Entry 8ZXW (X-ray diffraction, 1.33 A resolution); this record covers chains H and L of the 3 polymer chains in the assembly.

# Chain H
Protein: Fab, heavy chain
From: Oryctolagus cuniculus
Notes: antibody fragment or engineered binder
Chain sequence (228 residues; each row starts with the number of its first residue):
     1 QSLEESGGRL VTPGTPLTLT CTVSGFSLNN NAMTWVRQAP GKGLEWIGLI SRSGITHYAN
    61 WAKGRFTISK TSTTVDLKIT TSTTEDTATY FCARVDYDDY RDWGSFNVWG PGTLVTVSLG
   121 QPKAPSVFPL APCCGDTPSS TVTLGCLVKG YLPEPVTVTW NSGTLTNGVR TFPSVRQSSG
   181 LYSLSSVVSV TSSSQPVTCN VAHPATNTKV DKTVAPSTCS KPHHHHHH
Unresolved in the structure: 135-137, 217-228
Disulfide bonds: C21-C92, C146-C199

# Chain L
Protein: Fab, light chain
From: Oryctolagus cuniculus
Notes: antibody fragment or engineered binder
Chain sequence (217 residues; numbered 1 to 217; the number before each row is that of its first residue):
     1 AAVLTQTPSS VSSAVGGTVT INCQASQSLY NNKNLAWYQQ KPGQRPKLLI YSASTLASGV
    61 PSRFSGSGSG TQFTLTINGV QCDDAATYYC QGEFSCSSAD CNAFGGGTEV VVKGDPVAPT
   121 VLIFPPAADQ VATGTVTIVC VANKYFPDVT VTWEVDGTTQ TTGIENSKTP QNSADCTYNL
   181 SSTLTLTSTQ YNSHKEYTCK VTQGTTSVVQ SFNRGDC
Disulfide bonds: C23-C90, C82-C176, C96-C101, C140-C199

# How chain H and chain L interact
Cross-chain cystine bridges: C133(H)-C217(L)
Contacting residue pairs - 73 pairs, chain H then chain L:
  V36(H) - F104(L)  hydrophobic
  Q38(H) - Q40(L)  hydrogen bond
  Q38(H) - Y89(L)  hydrogen bond
  K42(H) - Y89(L)  hydrogen bond (backbone-side chain)
  G43(H) - Y89(L)
  L44(H) - P46(L)  hydrophobic
  L44(H) - Y89(L)
  L44(H) - F104(L)
  W46(H) - C101(L)  hydrophobic
  W46(H) - N102(L)
  W46(H) - F104(L)
  L49(H) - N102(L)
  H57(H) - C96(L)
  H57(H) - C101(L)
  A59(H) - D100(L)
  N60(H) - D100(L)  hydrogen bond (backbone-side chain)
  F91(H) - R45(L)
  F91(H) - P46(L)
  D102(H) - Y30(L)
  D102(H) - N31(L)
  D102(H) - N34(L)  hydrogen bond (backbone-side chain)
  D102(H) - E93(L)
  W103(H) - N34(L)
  W103(H) - Y51(L)  hydrophobic
  W103(H) - S52(L)
  G104(H) - N34(L)
  G104(H) - Q91(L)  hydrogen bond (backbone-side chain)
  G104(H) - E93(L)
  G104(H) - N102(L)
  S105(H) - Y38(L)
  S105(H) - L48(L)
  S105(H) - Y51(L)
  S105(H) - Q91(L)
  F106(H) - Y38(L)  hydrogen bond (backbone-side chain)
  F106(H) - Q91(L)
  F106(H) - N102(L)
  F106(H) - F104(L)  hydrophobic
  N107(H) - L48(L)
  W109(H) - Y38(L)
  W109(H) - R45(L)  hydrogen bond (backbone-side chain)
  W109(H) - P46(L)  hydrophobic
  G110(H) - R45(L)
  P111(H) - R45(L)
  F128(H) - D129(L)
  F128(H) - Q130(L)
  P129(H) - A127(L)
  L130(H) - F124(L)  hydrophobic
  L130(H) - V139(L)  hydrophobic
  A131(H) - F124(L)
  A131(H) - P125(L)
  C133(H) - P125(L)
  C133(H) - D216(L)
  C133(H) - C217(L)  disulfide
  T143(H) - L122(L)
  T143(H) - F124(L)
  L147(H) - Q130(L)
  L147(H) - T137(L)
  K149(H) - T135(L)
  K149(H) - T137(L)  hydrogen bond
  R170(H) - V141(L)
  R170(H) - N143(L)  hydrogen bond
  R170(H) - N179(L)  hydrogen bond
  F172(H) - S167(L)
  F172(H) - T169(L)
  F172(H) - N179(L)
  F172(H) - L180(L)
  F172(H) - S181(L)
  P173(H) - S167(L)  hydrogen bond (backbone-side chain)
  P173(H) - K168(L)
  V175(H) - E165(L)
  V175(H) - N166(L)
  V175(H) - S167(L)
  S185(H) - V139(L)
Also at the interface, not in a pair above, chain H (38 interface residues in all): E45, Y58, P132, R176, Q177
Also at the interface, not in a pair above, chain L (44 interface residues in all): A36, I123, T133, A142, F212

# Summary
38 residues of chain H face 44 of chain L across their interface, with 1 disulfide bond and 12 hydrogen bonds.
Among the polar pairs are Q38(H)-Q40(L), Q38(H)-Y89(L) and K42(H)-Y89(L).
Chain H is Fab, heavy chain and chain L is Fab, light chain, both from Oryctolagus cuniculus; the structure,
Crystal structure of the anti-phosphorylated peptide C7 Fab antibody with peptide bound, was determined by
X-ray diffraction, deposited together with 8ZPU and 8JOW.
